Entry 8QPR (electron microscopy, 3.80 A resolution); this record covers chains A and E of the 3 polymer chains in the assembly.

Chain A:
Molecule: Spike glycoprotein, Fibritin
Source organism: Severe acute respiratory syndrome coronavirus 2
UniProt: chimeric construct of P0DTC2, P10104: residues 1-1208 from P0DTC2 (SPIKE_SARS2) positions 1-1208 (same numbers); residues 1211-1237 from P10104 positions 458-484 (UniProt number = residue number - 753)
Sequence (1288 residues; each row starts with the number of its first residue):
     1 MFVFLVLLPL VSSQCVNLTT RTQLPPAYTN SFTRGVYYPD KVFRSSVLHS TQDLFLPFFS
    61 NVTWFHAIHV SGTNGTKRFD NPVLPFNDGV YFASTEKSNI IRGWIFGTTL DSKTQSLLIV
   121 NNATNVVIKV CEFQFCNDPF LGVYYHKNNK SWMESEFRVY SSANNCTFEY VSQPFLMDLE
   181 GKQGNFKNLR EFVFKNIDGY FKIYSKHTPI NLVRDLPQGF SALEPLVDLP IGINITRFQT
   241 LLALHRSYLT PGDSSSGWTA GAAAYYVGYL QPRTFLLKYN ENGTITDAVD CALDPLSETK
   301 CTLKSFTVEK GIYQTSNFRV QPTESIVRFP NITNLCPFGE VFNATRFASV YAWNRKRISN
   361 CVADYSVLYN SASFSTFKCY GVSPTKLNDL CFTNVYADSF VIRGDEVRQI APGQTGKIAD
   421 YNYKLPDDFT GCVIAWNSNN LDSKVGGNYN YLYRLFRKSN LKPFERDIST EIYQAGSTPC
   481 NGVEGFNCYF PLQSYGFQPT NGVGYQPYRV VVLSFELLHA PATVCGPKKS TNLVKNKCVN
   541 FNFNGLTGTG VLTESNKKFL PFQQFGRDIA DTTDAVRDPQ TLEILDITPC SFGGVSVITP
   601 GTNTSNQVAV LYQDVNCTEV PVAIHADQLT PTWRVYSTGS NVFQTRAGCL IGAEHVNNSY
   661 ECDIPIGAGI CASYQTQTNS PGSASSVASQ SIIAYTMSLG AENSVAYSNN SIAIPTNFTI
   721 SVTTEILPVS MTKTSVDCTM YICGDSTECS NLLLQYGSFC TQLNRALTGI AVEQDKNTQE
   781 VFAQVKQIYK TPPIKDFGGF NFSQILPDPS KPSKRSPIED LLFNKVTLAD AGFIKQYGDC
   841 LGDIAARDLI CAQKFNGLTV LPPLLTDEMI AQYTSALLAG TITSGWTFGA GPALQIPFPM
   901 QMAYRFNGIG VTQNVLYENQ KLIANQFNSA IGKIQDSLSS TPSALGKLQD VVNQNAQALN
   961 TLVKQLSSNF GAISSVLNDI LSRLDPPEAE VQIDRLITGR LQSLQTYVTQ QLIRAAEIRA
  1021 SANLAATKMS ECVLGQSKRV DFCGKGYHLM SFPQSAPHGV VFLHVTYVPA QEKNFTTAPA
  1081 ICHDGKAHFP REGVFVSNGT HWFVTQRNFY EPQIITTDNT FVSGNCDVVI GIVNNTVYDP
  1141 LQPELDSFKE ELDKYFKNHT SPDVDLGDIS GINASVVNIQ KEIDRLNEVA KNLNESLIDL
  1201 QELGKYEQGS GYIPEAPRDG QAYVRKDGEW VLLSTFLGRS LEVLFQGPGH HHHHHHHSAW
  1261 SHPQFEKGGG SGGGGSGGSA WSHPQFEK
Unresolved in the structure: 1-14, 140-157, 176-186, 244-261, 307-321, 568-1288
Cystine bridges: Cys131-Cys166, Cys291-Cys301, Cys336-Cys361, Cys391-Cys525, Cys480-Cys488
Covalent attachments: N-acetylglucosamine (NAG) linked to Asn61, Asn122, Asn282, Asn343; glycan linked to Asn331
Sequence notes: engineered mutation Gly682 (Arg in P0DTC2), Ser683 (Arg in P0DTC2), Ser685 (Arg in P0DTC2), Pro817 (Phe in P0DTC2), Pro892 (Ala in P0DTC2), Pro899 (Ala in P0DTC2), Pro942 (Ala in P0DTC2), Pro986 (Lys in P0DTC2), Pro987 (Val in P0DTC2), Leu1232 (Phe479 in P10104); linker (1209-1210); expression tag (1238-1288)
Curated features (UniProtKB/Swiss-Prot):
  - region: Asn280 to Cys301 (Putative superantigen), Arg403 to Asp405 (Integrin-binding motif), Asn448 to Phe456 (Immunodominant HLA epitope recognized by the CD8+), Pro681, Ala684 (Putative superantigen), Ser816 to Tyr837 (Fusion peptide 1), Lys835 to Phe855 (Fusion peptide 2), Asp1163 to Glu1202 (Heptad repeat 2)
  - site: Arg815, Ser816 (Cleavage)
  - glycosylation: Asn17 (N-linked (GlcNAc...) (complex) asparagine), Asn61 (N-linked (GlcNAc...) (hybrid) asparagine), Asn74 (N-linked (GlcNAc...) (complex) asparagine), Asn122 (N-linked (GlcNAc...) (hybrid) asparagine), Asn149 (N-linked (GlcNAc...) (complex) asparagine), Asn165 (N-linked (GlcNAc...) (complex) asparagine), Asn234 (N-linked (GlcNAc...) (high mannose) asparagine), Asn282 (N-linked (GlcNAc...) (complex) asparagine), Thr323 (O-linked (GalNAc) threonine), Ser325 (O-linked (HexNAc...) serine), Asn331 (N-linked (GlcNAc...) (complex) asparagine), Asn343 (N-linked (GlcNAc...) (complex) asparagine), Asn603 (N-linked (GlcNAc...) (hybrid) asparagine), Asn616 (N-linked (GlcNAc...) (complex) asparagine), Asn657 (N-linked (GlcNAc...) (complex) asparagine), Thr676 (O-linked (GlcNAc...) threonine), Thr678 (O-linked (GlcNAc...) threonine), Asn709 (N-linked (GlcNAc...) (high mannose) asparagine), Asn717 (N-linked (GlcNAc...) (hybrid) asparagine), Asn801 (N-linked (GlcNAc...) (hybrid) asparagine) and 6 more in UniProt
From the paper describing this entry:
  - mutagenesis - K417N: unchanged signaling in response to UZGENTA3

Chain E:
Molecule: IgG heavy chain - FAB
Source organism: Homo sapiens
Notes: antibody fragment or engineered binder
Sequence (229 residues; numbered 1 to 229; the number before each row is that of its first residue):
     1 QVQLVQSGAE VKKPGASVKV SCRASGYTFT GYYIHWVRQA PGQGLEWMGW SSPISGATNY
    61 TQKFQGRVTL TTDTSINTAY MELSRLRPDD TAVYYCARDI AFAIVTGSLD PWGQGTLVTV
   121 SSASTKGPSV FPLAPSSKST SGGTAALGCL VKDYFPEPVT VSWNSGALTS GVHTFPAVLQ
   181 SSGLYSLSSV VTVPSSSLGT QTYICNVNHK PSNTKVDKRV EPKSCDKTH
Unresolved in the structure: 124-229
Cystine bridges: Cys22-Cys96
Covalent attachments: glycan linked to Asn59
From the paper describing this entry:
  - post-translational modification sites: Asn59

How chain A and chain E interact:
Pairs across the interface - 14 pairs, chain A then chain E:
  Tyr449(A) - Thr28(E)
  Tyr449(A) - Phe29(E)  hydrogen bond (side chain-backbone)
  Tyr449(A) - Thr30(E)
  Tyr449(A) - Asn77(E)
  Glu484(A) - Tyr33(E)  hydrogen bond
  Glu484(A) - Trp50(E)
  Glu484(A) - Ser55(E)  hydrogen bond
  Glu484(A) - Ala57(E)
  Gly485(A) - Val105(E)
  Phe486(A) - Val105(E)  hydrophobic
  Tyr489(A) - Ala103(E)
  Tyr489(A) - Ile104(E)  hydrophobic
  Gln493(A) - Ala103(E)
  Ser494(A) - Thr30(E)  hydrogen bond
Also at the interface, not in a pair above, chain A (11 interface residues in all): Gly446, Leu455, Phe490, Gly496
Also at the interface, not in a pair above, chain E (16 interface residues in all): Gly31, Ser52, Ile54, Thr74, Phe102
From the paper, about this interface:
  - epitope / paratope residues, chain A: Tyr449(A), Glu484(A), Gly485(A)

In short:
Chain A and chain E form an interface of 11 and 16 residues respectively, with 4 hydrogen bonds. Among the
polar pairs are Tyr449(A)-Phe29(E), Glu484(A)-Tyr33(E) and Glu484(A)-Ser55(E). Covalently linked
N-acetylglucosamine: at Asn61(A), Asn122(A), Asn282(A) and Asn343(A). The paper reports that K417N of chain A
leaves signaling in response to UZGENTA3 unchanged; epitope/paratope residues Tyr449(A), Glu484(A) and
Gly485(A).
Chain A is Spike glycoprotein, Fibritin (Severe acute respiratory syndrome coronavirus 2) and chain E is IgG
heavy chain - FAB (Homo sapiens); the structure, SARS-CoV-2 S protein bound to human neutralising antibody
UZGENT_G5, was determined by electron microscopy (same publication as 8QQ0).
